7L81 - chain AAA; structure by X-ray diffraction, 1.30 A resolution.

[Chain AAA]
Molecule: Putative acetyl transferase protein
Source organism: Psychrobacter cryohalolentis (strain ATCC BAA-1226 / DSM 17306 / VKM B-2378 / K5)
UniProtKB: Q1QD33 (Q1QD33_PSYCK); numbering as in UniProt (aligned over 1-219)
Chain sequence (223 residues; each row starts with the number of its first residue; numbers below 1 keep their minus sign (Gly-3 is residue -3)):
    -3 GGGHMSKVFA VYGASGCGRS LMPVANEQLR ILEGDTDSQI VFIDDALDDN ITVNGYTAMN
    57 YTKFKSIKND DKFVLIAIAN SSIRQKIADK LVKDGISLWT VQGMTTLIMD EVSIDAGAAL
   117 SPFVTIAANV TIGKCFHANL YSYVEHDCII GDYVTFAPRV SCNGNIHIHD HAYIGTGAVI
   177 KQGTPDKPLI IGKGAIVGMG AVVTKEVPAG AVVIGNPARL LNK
Not modelled in the structure: -3 to 1, 218-219
Sequence notes: expression tag (-3 to 0)
Residues lining bound ligands:
  - coenzyme A (COA): Asn135, Ala153, Pro154, Asn159, Tyr169, Gly171, Thr172, Lys177, Gln178, Ile192, Gly194, Met195, Val198, Thr200, Lys201, Ile210, Asn212, Pro213, Leu217
  - UD4 (UDP-2-acetamido-4-amino-2,4,6-trideoxy-alpha-D-glucopyranose): Tyr8, Gly9, Ala10, Ser11, Gly12, Cys13, Gly14, Ile39, Asp40, Asp41, Ala42, Ala73, Ile74, Ala75, Ile79, Ile83, Asn135, His142, Gln178
What the authors report for this chain:
  - catalytic residues: His142 (citing earlier work)

[Summary]
Bound to chain AAA: compound UD4 and coenzyme A. From the paper: the catalytic residue His142.
Chain AAA is Putative acetyl transferase protein (Psychrobacter cryohalolentis (strain ATCC BAA-1226 / DSM
17306 / VKM B-2378 / K5)); the structure, x-ray structure of the psychrobacter cryohalolentis
N-acetyltransferase Pcryo_0637 in the presence of coenzyme A and, was determined by X-ray diffraction (same
publication as 7L7X, 7L7Y, 7L7Z and 7L82).
